Entry 7BKD (electron microscopy, 3.00 A resolution); this record covers chains E and D of the 9 polymer chains in the assembly.

[Chain E]
Molecule: Formate dehydrogenase, beta subunit (F420)
Source organism: Methanospirillum hungatei JF-1
Notes: EC 1.2.99.-
UniProtKB: Q2FME3 (Q2FME3_METHJ); residues 1-414 here = UniProt positions 1-414
Chain sequence (414 residues; numbered 1 to 414; the number before each row is that of its first residue):
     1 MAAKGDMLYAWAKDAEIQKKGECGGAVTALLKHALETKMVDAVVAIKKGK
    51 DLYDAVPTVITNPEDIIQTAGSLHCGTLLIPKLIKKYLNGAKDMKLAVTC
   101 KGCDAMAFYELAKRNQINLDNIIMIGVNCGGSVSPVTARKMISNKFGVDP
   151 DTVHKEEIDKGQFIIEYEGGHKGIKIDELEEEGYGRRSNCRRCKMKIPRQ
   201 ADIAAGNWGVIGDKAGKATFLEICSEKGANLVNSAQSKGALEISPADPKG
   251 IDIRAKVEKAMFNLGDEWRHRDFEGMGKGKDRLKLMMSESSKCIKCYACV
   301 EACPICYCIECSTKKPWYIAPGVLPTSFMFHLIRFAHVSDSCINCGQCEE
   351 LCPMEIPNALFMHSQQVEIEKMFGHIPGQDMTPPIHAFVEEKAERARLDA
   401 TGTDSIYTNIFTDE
Unresolved in the structure: 1, 413-414
Metal / ion sites: 4Fe-4S cluster Fe site 1: Cys103, Cys129, Cys190, Cys193; 4Fe-4S cluster Fe site 2: Cys293, Cys296, Cys299, Cys352; 4Fe-4S cluster Fe site 3: Cys303, Cys342, Cys345, Cys348; 4Fe-4S cluster Fe site 4: Cys306, Cys308, Cys311, His337
Ligand contacts:
  - FAD (flavin-adenine dinucleotide): Gly21, Glu22, Cys23, Gly24, Gly25, Ala26, Val27, Thr28, Leu31, Ala45, Ile46, Thr69, Ala70, Gly71, Ser72, Leu73, His74, Gly76, Thr99, Lys101, Asp104, Val127, Asn128, Cys129, Gly130, Gly131, Ser132, Ile158, Ala205, Gly206, Asn207, Trp208, Thr219
  - 4Fe-4S cluster (SF4), molecule 1: Lys101, Gly102, Cys103, Cys129, Gly130, Gly131, Ser132, Arg187, Asn189, Cys190, Cys193, Met195, Lys196, Asn344
  - 4Fe-4S cluster (SF4), molecule 2: Cys293, Ile294, Lys295, Cys296, Tyr297, Ala298, Cys299, Phe330, His331, Leu351, Cys352, Pro353, Met354, Ile356, Asn358
  - 4Fe-4S cluster (SF4), molecule 3: Val300, Cys306, Tyr307, Cys308, Cys311, Ser312, Ile333, Arg334, His337
  - 4Fe-4S cluster (SF4), molecule 4: Cys303, Pro304, Ile305, Arg334, Val338, Cys342, Ile343, Asn344, Cys345, Gly346, Gln347, Cys348, Ala359, Met362

[Chain D]
Molecule: Formate dehydrogenase
Source organism: Methanospirillum hungatei JF-1
Notes: EC 1.17.1.9
UniProtKB: Q2FRK1 (Q2FRK1_METHJ); residue numbers follow UniProt; this construct covers 1-686
Chain sequence (686 residues; row label = number of the first residue in the row):
     1 MSENSEIMKYVATTCPYCGVGCTLNLVVSNGKVVGVEPNQRSPINEGKLC
    51 PKGVTCWEHIHSPDRLTTPLIKKDGKFIEASWDEALDLVAKNLKVIYDKH
   101 GPKGLGFQTSCRTVNEDCYIFQKFARVGFKTNNVDNCARICHGPSVAGLS
   151 LSFGSGAATNGFEDALNADLILIWGSNAVEAHPLAGRRIAQAKKKGIQII
   201 AVDPRYTMTARLADTYVRFNPSTHIALANSMMYWIIKEGLEDKKFIQDRV
   251 NGFEDLKKTVENYADAEAIHGVPLDVVKDIAFRYAKAKNAVIIYCLGITE
   301 LTTGTDNVRSMGNLALLTGNVGREGVGVNPLRGQNNVQGACDMGAYPNVY
   351 SGYQKCEVAENRAKMEKAWSVTNLPDWYGATLTEQINQCGDEIKGMYILG
   401 LNPVVTYPSSNHVKAQLEKLDFLVVQDIFFTETCQYADVILPGACFAEKD
   451 GTFTSGERRINRVRKAVNPPGQAKEDIHIISELAAKMGFKGFELPTAKDV
   501 WDDMRAVTPSMFGATYEKLERPEGICWPCPTEEHPGTPILHREKFATADG
   551 KGNLFGIDYRPPAEVADAEYPFTLMTGRLIFHYHSRTQTDRAADLHREVP
   601 ESYAQINIEDARRLGIKNNEYIKLKSRRGETTTLARVTDEVAPGVVYMTM
   651 HFADGVNNLTNTVLDPMSKMPELKHCAISIEKVGGN
Unresolved in the structure: 1-4, 296-304, 563-686
Metal / ion sites: 4Fe-4S cluster Fe: Cys15, Cys18, Cys22, Cys50
Ligand contacts: 4Fe-4S cluster (SF4): Cys15, Tyr17, Cys18, Val20, Gly21, Cys22, Leu49, Cys50, Lys52, Gly53, Pro183, Leu184

[Chain E / chain D interface]
Residue-residue contacts (52):
  Lys50(E) with Arg464(D); Glu520(D); Arg521(D), hydrogen bond (backbone-side chain); Pro522(D)
  Asp51(E) with Arg41(D), salt bridge
  Tyr53(E) with Arg41(D)
  Asp54(E) with Arg41(D)
  Val56(E) with Tyr10(D), hydrophobic
  Pro57(E) with Tyr10(D)
  Val59(E) with Met8(D), hydrophobic
  Thr77(E) with Gln40(D)
  Leu83(E) with Met8(D), hydrophobic; Tyr10(D); Glu37(D)
  Tyr87(E) with Met8(D), hydrophobic; Val34(D), hydrophobic; Gly35(D); Val36(D); Glu37(D), hydrogen bond
  Leu88(E) with Ile7(D), hydrophobic
  Val136(E) with Ser42(D); Pro43(D), hydrophobic; Glu46(D)
  Arg139(E) with Arg41(D); Glu523(D), salt bridge
  Ser291(E) with Met208(D)
  Lys292(E) with Leu212(D)
  Ile294(E) with Pro51(D); Val179(D), hydrophobic; Pro183(D), hydrophobic
  Lys295(E) with Pro51(D)
  Cys296(E) with Leu49(D); Pro51(D), hydrophobic; Val54(D)
  Leu324(E) with Glu180(D); Met208(D)
  Pro325(E) with Met208(D); Arg211(D)
  Glu350(E) with Lys48(D)
  Leu351(E) with Pro38(D), hydrophobic; Gly47(D); Lys48(D)
  Cys352(E) with Lys48(D), hydrogen bond (backbone-side chain)
  Pro353(E) with Lys48(D); Leu49(D); Leu184(D), hydrophobic; Arg187(D)
  Met354(E) with Pro183(D); Ala190(D)
  Glu355(E) with Lys48(D), salt bridge; Arg187(D), salt bridge; Gln191(D)
Other interface residues (no listed pair), chain E (30 interface residues in all): Leu78, Pro135, Cys293, Glu349
Other interface residues (no listed pair), chain D (38 interface residues in all): Ala12, Val27, Asn39, Cys50, Lys194

[Summary]
30 residues of chain E face 38 of chain D across their interface, with 3 hydrogen bonds and 4 salt bridges.
Among the polar pairs are Asp51(E)-Arg41(D), Arg139(E)-Glu523(D) and Glu355(E)-Lys48(D). Ligands of chain E: 4
copies of 4Fe-4S cluster and flavin-adenine dinucleotide.
Chain E is Formate dehydrogenase, beta subunit (F420) and chain D is Formate dehydrogenase, both from
Methanospirillum hungatei JF-1; the structure, Formate dehydrogenase - heterodisulfide reductase -
formylmethanofuran dehydrogenase complex from Methanospirillum hungatei (heterodislfide reductase core and
..., was determined by electron microscopy together with 7BKB, 7BKC and 7BKE from the same study.
